PDB entry 4PKA | X-ray diffraction, 2.60 A resolution | chain X

# Chain X
Molecule: Patatin-17
From: Solanum cardiophyllum
Notes: EC 3.1.1.-
Reference sequence: Q8LPW4 (PAT17_SOLCD); residues 23-386 here = UniProt positions 23-386
Sequence (373 residues; each row starts with the number of its first residue):
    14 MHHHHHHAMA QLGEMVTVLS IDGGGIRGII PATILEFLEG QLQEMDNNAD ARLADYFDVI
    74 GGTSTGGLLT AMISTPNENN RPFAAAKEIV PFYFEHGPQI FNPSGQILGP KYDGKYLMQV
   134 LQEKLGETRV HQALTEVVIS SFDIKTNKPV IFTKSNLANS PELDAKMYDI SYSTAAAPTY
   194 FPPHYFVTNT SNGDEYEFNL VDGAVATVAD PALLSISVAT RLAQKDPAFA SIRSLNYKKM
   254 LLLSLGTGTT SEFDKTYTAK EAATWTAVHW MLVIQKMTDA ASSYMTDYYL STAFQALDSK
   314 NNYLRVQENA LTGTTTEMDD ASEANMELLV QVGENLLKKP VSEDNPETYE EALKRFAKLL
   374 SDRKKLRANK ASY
Unresolved in the structure: 14-24, 382-386
Sequence notes: expression tag (14-22)
Modified / non-standard residues: Ser77 (monoisopropylphosphorylserine; MIS)
From the paper describing this entry:
  - conformationally variable residues (side-chain flip): Met331

# In short
From the paper: conformational variability at Met331.
Chain X is Patatin-17 (Solanum cardiophyllum); the structure, Crystal structure of patatin aged with
diisopropylphosphorofluoridate, was determined by X-ray diffraction together with 4PK9 and 4PKB from the same
study.
